PDB entry 9IV2 | electron microscopy, 3.53 A resolution | chains B and A of the 4 polymer chains in the assembly

[Chain B]
Molecule: Guanine nucleotide-binding protein G(I)/G(S)/G(T) subunit beta-1
Source organism: Homo sapiens
Reference sequence: P62873 (GBB1_HUMAN); numbering as in UniProt (aligned over 2-340)
Amino-acid sequence (344 residues; numbered -3 to 340; the number before each row is that of its first residue; numbers below 1 keep their minus sign (Gly-3 is residue -3)):
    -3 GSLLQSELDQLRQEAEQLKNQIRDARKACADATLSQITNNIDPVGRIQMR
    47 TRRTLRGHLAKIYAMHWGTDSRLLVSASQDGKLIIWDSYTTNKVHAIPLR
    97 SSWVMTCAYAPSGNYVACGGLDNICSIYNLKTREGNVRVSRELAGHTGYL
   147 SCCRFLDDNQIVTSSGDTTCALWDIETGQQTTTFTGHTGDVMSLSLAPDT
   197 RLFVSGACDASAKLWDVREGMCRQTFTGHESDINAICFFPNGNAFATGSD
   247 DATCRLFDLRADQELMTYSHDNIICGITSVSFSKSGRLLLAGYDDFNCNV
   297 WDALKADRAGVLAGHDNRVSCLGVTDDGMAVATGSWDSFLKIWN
Disordered / not traced: -3 to 2
Sequence notes: expression tag (-3 to 1)
Swiss-Prot annotation at these positions:
  - modified residue: Ser2 (N-acetylserine), His266 (Phosphohistidine)
  - natural variant: Leu30 (L30F: In MRD42; uncertain significance), Arg52 (R52G: In MRD42), Gly64 (G64V: In MRD42), Asp76 (D76E: In MRD42; D76G: In MRD42), Gly77 (G77S: In MRD42), Lys78 (K78R: In MRD42), Ile80 (I80N: In MRD42; I80T: In MRD42), His91 (H91R: In MRD42; uncertain significance), Ala92 (A92T: In MRD42), Pro94 (P94S: In MRD42), Leu95 (L95P: In MRD42), Arg96 (R96L: In MRD42), 5 further natural variant entries in UniProt

[Chain A]
Molecule: Gs protein alpha subunit
Source organism: Homo sapiens
Amino-acid sequence (361 residues; each row starts with the number of its first residue; note: 26 numbers in that range are skipped by the numbering (no residue carries them; nothing is unmodelled there)):
     8 MGCTLSAEDKAAVERSKMIEKQLQKDKQVYRATHRLLLLGADNSGKSTIV
    58 KQ
    76 MRIYHVNGYSEEECKQYKAVVYSNTIQSIIAIIRAMGRLKIDFGDSARAD
   126 DARQLFVLAGAAEEGFMTAELAGVIKRLWKDSGVQACFNRSREYQLNDSA
   176 AYYLNDLDRIAQPNYIPTQQDVLRTRVKTSGIFETKFQVDKVNFHMFDVG
   226 AQRDERRKWIQCFNDVTAIIFVVD
   260 SSDYNRLQEALNDFKSIWNNRWLRTISVILFLNKQDLLAEKVLAGKSKIE
   310 DYFPEFARYTTPEDATPEPGEDPRVTRAKYFIRDEFLRISTASGDGRHYC
   360 YPHFTCSVDTENARRIFNDCRDIIQRMHLRQYELL
Disordered / not traced: 8-11, 76-204

[Chain B / chain A interface]
Pairs across the interface (18):
  Gly53(B) - Leu30(A)
  Leu55(B) - Asp33(A)
  Leu55(B) - Lys34(A)
  Ala56(B) - Tyr37(A)
  Tyr59(B) - Cys237(A)
  Gln75(B) - Cys237(A)
  Thr86(B) - Asp16(A)  hydrogen bond
  Asn88(B) - Ala19(A)
  Asn88(B) - Ser23(A)
  Lys89(B) - Ser23(A)
  Val90(B) - Arg22(A)
  Ser98(B) - Phe222(A)
  Trp99(B) - Phe222(A)
  Trp99(B) - Cys237(A)
  Trp99(B) - Phe238(A)  hydrophobic
  Thr143(B) - Ala226(A)
  Tyr145(B) - Lys233(A)
  Gly162(B) - Arg228(A)
Interface residues without a listed pair, chain B (21 interface residues in all): Lys78, His91, Ala92, Leu117, Asp118, Asn119, Asp290
Interface residues without a listed pair, chain A (21 interface residues in all): Leu12, Ile26, Glu27, Gly206, Ile207, Gln236, Trp281

[In short]
The chain B/chain A interface involves 21 residues from each chain; the contacts include 1 hydrogen bond. The
hydrogen-bonded pair is Thr86(B)-Asp16(A).
Chain B is Guanine nucleotide-binding protein G(I)/G(S)/G(T) subunit beta-1 and chain A is Gs protein alpha
subunit, both from Homo sapiens; the structure, Identification, structure and agonist design of an androgen
membrane receptor, was determined by electron microscopy, deposited together with 8X9S, 8X9T, 8X9U and 9IV1.
